Entry 5MS8 (X-ray diffraction, 2.85 A resolution); this record covers chain A.

# Chain A
Name: Legionella pneumophila effector protein RavZ
Source organism: Legionella pneumophila subsp. pneumophila ATCC 33215
UniProtKB: Q5ZUV9 (Q5ZUV9_LEGPH); residues 1-487 here = UniProt positions 1-487
Amino-acid sequence (489 residues; each row starts with the number of its first residue; numbers below 1 keep their minus sign (Gly-1 is residue -1)):
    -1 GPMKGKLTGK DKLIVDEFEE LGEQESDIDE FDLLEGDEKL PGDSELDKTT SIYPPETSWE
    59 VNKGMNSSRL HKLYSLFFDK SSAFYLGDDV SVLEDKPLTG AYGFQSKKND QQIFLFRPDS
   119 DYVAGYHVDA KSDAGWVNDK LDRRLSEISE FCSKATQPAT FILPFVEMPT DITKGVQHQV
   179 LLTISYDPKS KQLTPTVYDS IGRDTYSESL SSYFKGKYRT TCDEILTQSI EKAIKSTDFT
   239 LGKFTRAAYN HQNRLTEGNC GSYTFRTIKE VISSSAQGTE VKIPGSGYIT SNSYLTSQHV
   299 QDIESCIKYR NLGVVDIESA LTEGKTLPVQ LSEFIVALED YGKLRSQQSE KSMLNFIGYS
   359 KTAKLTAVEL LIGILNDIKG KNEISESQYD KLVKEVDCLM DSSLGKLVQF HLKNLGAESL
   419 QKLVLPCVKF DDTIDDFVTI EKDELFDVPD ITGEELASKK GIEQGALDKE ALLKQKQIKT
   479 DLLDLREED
Disordered / not traced: -1 to 46, 252-255, 349-354, 434-487
Differences from the reference sequence: expression tag (-1 to 0)
Ion coordination: barium ion: Val135, Asp137, Asp140
UniProt features mapped onto this chain:
  - region: Tyr211 to Arg217 (Alpha-3 helix)
  - motif: Asp9 to Glu23 (LIR 1), Glu23 to Lys37 (LIR 2), Asp429 to Leu443 (LIR 3)
  - active site: His176, Asp197, Cys258
  - mutagenesis: Phe16 to Leu19 (In mLIR1; only binds one ATG8 protein instead of two), Phe29 to Leu32 (In mLIR2; only binds one ATG8 protein instead of two), Phe29 (F29A: Reduced ability to cleave lipid-conjugated ATG8 family proteins), Met63 to Asn64 (Abolished ability to cleave lipid-conjugated ATG8 family proteins), Leu139 to Leu143 (Reduced ability to cleave lipid-conjugated ATG8 family proteins), Gln175 to Gln177 (Does not affect ability to cleave lipid-conjugated ATG8 family proteins), His176 (H176A: Abolished ability to cleave lipid-conjugated ATG8 family proteins; when associated with A-258), Leu180 to Ile182 (Reduced ability to cleave lipid-conjugated ATG8 family proteins), Asp197 (D197A: Abolished ability to cleave lipid-conjugated ATG8 family proteins), Leu208 (L208D: Reduced ability to cleave lipid-conjugated ATG8 family proteins), Tyr211 to Arg217 (Reduced binding to membranes), Tyr211 to Tyr216 (Reduced binding to membranes. Abolished ability to cleave lipid-conjugated ATG8 family proteins), 11 further mutagenesis entries in UniProt
From the paper describing this entry:
  - catalytic residues: His176, Asp197, Cys258
  - mutagenesis - Y211D/F212D/Y216D: unchanged binding to LC3
  - mutagenesis - Y211D/F212D, Y211D/F212D/Y216D: abolished catalytic activity
  - mutagenesis - F29A, L139D/L143D, F163D, L180D/I182D, L208D, F237D/L239D/F242D: decreased catalytic activity
  - mutagenesis - F16A, Y216D: unchanged catalytic activity

# Summary
The barium ion site is built by Val135, Asp137 and Asp140. From UniProt: 3 active-site residues and 57
mutagenesis sites. From the paper: catalytic residues His176, Asp197 and Cys258; F29A, L139D/L143D and F163D,
among others, reduce catalytic activity; 10 substitutions were tested in all.
Chain A is Legionella pneumophila effector protein RavZ (Legionella pneumophila subsp. pneumophila ATCC
33215); the structure, Crystal structure of the legionella pneumophila effector protein RavZ_1-487, was
determined by X-ray diffraction together with 5MS7 from the same study.
